6HRV - chain A; structure by X-ray diffraction, 1.95 A resolution.

# Chain A
Name: SCP2-thiolase (type-1)
From: Danio rerio
Notes: EC 2.3.1.176
Reference sequence: Q6P4V5 (Q6P4V5_DANRE); residue numbers follow UniProt; this construct covers 1-413
Sequence (421 residues; each row starts with the number of its first residue; numbers below 1 keep their minus sign (Met-7 is residue -7)):
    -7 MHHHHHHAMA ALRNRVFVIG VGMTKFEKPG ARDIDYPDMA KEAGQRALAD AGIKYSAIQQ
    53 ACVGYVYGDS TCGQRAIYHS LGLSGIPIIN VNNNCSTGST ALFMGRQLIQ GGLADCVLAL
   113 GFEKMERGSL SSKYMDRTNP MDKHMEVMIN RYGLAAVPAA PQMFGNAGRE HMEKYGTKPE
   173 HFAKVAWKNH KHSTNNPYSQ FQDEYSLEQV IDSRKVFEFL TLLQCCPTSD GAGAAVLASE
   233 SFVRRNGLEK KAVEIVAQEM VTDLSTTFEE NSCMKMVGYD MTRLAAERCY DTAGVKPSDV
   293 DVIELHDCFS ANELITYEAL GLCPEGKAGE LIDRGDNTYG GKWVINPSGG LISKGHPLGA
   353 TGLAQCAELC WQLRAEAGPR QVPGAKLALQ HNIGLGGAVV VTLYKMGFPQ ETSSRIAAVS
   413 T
Unresolved in the structure: -7 to 5, 90, 119-131, 402-413
Construct notes: initiating methionine (-7); expression tag (-6 to 0)
What the authors report for this chain:
  - conformationally variable residues (helix shift, loop rearrangement, side-chain flip): Val83 to Thr92, Met117 to Pro150, Asp255 to Ser264, Asn384 to Ala390
  - catalytic residues: Cys87, Cys300, His348 (by similarity / conservation)

# In short
The paper reports catalytic residues Cys87, Cys300 and His348; conformational variability at Val83, Met117 and
Asp255 among others.
Chain A is SCP2-thiolase (type-1) (Danio rerio); the structure, Crystal structure of the zebrafish peroxisomal
SCP2-thiolase (type-1), was determined by X-ray diffraction (same publication as 6HSJ and 6HSP).
